PDB entry 6WRR | X-ray diffraction, 2.50 A resolution | chain A

[Chain A]
Protein: Inositol polyphosphate 1-phosphatase
Organism: Bos taurus
Notes: EC 3.1.3.57
UniProt: P21327 (INPP_BOVIN); residues 1-400 here = UniProt positions 1-400
Amino-acid sequence (400 residues; each row starts with the number of its first residue):
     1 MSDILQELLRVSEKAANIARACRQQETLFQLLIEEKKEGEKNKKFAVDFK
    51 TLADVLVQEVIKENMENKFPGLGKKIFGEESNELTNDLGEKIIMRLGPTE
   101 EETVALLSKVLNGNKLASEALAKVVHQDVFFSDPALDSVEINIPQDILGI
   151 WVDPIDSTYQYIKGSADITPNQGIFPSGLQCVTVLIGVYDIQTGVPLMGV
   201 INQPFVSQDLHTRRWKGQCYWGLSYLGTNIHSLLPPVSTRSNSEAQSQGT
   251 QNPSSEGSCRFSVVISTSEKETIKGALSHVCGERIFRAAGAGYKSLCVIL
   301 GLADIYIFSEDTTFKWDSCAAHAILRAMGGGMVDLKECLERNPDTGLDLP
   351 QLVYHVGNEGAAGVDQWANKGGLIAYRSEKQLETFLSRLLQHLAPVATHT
Not modelled in the structure: 32-44, 238-262, 275-283, 341-348, 359-365, 390-400
Construct notes: conflict Leu84 (Phe in P21327)
UniProt features mapped onto this chain:
  - binding site (Li(+)): Asp54, Glu80
  - binding site (Mg(2+)): Glu79, Asp153, Ile155, Asp317
  - binding site (1D-myo-inositol 1,4-bisphosphate): Asp156, Ser157, Thr158, Ser268, Lys270, Gly290, Ala291, Lys294, Thr312
  - modified residue: Ser318 (Phosphoserine)
  - mutagenesis: Asp54 (D54A: Does not alter affinity for 1D-myo-inositol 1,3,4-trisphosphate. Decreases about 100-fold Li(+) sensitivity. Loss of inositol polyphosphate 1-phosphatase activity)
Bound ions: Gd ion site 1: Asp54, Glu79, Glu80; Gd ion site 2: Glu79, Asp153, Asp156, Asp317 (together with sulfate ion)
From the paper describing this entry:
  - Gd ion coordination: Asp54, Glu80, Asp153, Asp156, Asp317
  - catalytic residues: Thr158 (proposed by the authors, not directly observed)

[In short]
Asp54, Glu79 and Glu80 form the Gd ion site 1. Curated annotation (UniProt) lists Li+-binding residues Asp54
and Glu80, 4 Mg2+-binding residues, 9 residues binding 1D-myo-inositol 1,4-bisphosphate and one mutagenesis
site. From the paper: the catalytic residue Thr158; Gd ion coordination by Asp54, Glu80 and Asp153 among
others.
Chain A is Inositol polyphosphate 1-phosphatase (Bos taurus); the structure, Crystal structure of inositol
polyphosphate 1-phosphatase INPP1 in complex gadolinium and lithium at 2.5 angstrom resolution, was determined
by X-ray diffraction, deposited together with 6WRY, 6X25, 7KIO, 7KIR and 6WRO.
